3C79 - chains C and D of the 5 polymer chains in the assembly; structure by X-ray diffraction, 2.48 A resolution.

== Chain C (and D) ==
Name: Soluble acetylcholine receptor
From: Aplysia californica
Notes: chain D of this document is another copy of the same molecule, construct and numbering; everything in this record applies to it too
UniProtKB: Q8WSF8 (Q8WSF8_APLCA); residues 1-219 here correspond to UniProt positions 18-236 (UniProt number = residue number + 17)
Amino-acid sequence (227 residues; each row starts with the number of its first residue; numbers below 1 keep their minus sign (Tyr-7 is residue -7)):
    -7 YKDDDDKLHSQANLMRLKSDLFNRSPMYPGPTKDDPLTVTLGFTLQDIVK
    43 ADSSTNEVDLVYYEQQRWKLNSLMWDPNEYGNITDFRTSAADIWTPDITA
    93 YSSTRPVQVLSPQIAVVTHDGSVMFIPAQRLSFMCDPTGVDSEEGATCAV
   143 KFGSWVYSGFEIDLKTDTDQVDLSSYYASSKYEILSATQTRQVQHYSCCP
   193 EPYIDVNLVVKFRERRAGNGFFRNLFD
Disordered / not traced: -7 to -2, 18-19, 209-219 (chain D: -7 to -4, 209-219)
Sequence notes: expression tag (-7 to 0)
Disulfide bonds: Cys127-Cys140, Cys190-Cys191
Residues lining bound ligands:
  - imidacloprid (IM4; (2E)-1-[(6-chloropyridin-3-yl)methyl]-N-nitroimidazolidin-2-imine), molecule 1: Tyr55, Gln57, Ile106, Ala107, Val108, Met116, Phe117, Ile118
  - imidacloprid (IM4), molecule 2: Tyr93, Trp147, Val148, Tyr188, Ser189, Cys190, Cys191, Tyr195
From the paper describing this entry:
  - binding site for imidacloprid: Tyr55, Gln57, Ile106, Ile118, Trp147, Tyr188, Ser189, Cys190, Tyr195

== Chain C / chain D interface ==
Contacting residue pairs (55):
  Lys-1(C) - Asp26(D)
  Lys-1(C) - Asp27(D)
  Ser2(C) - Asp26(D)
  Gln3(C) - Tyr20(D)
  Gln3(C) - Asp27(D)
  Gln3(C) - Ser64(D)
  Leu6(C) - Pro21(D)  hydrophobic
  Leu6(C) - Thr24(D)
  Met7(C) - Pro18(D)
  Met7(C) - Met19(D)
  Met7(C) - Pro21(D)
  Gln38(C) - Tyr93(D)  hydrogen bond (side chain-backbone)
  Gln38(C) - Met126(D)
  Asp39(C) - Met126(D)
  Val41(C) - Thr47(D)
  Val41(C) - Glu49(D)
  Lys42(C) - Thr47(D)
  Val53(C) - Ser95(D)
  Val53(C) - Thr96(D)
  Val53(C) - Met126(D)  hydrophobic
  Tyr55(C) - Trp147(D)  hydrophobic
  Tyr55(C) - Tyr188(D)
  Gln57(C) - Cys190(D)
  Arg79(C) - Val148(D)  hydrogen bond (side chain-backbone)
  Arg79(C) - Tyr149(D)
  Arg79(C) - Glu153(D)  salt bridge
  Arg79(C) - Tyr195(D)
  Gln100(C) - Arg97(D)  hydrogen bond
  Gln100(C) - Pro98(D)
  Val101(C) - Pro98(D)
  Leu102(C) - Thr91(D)
  Leu102(C) - Ser95(D)
  Leu102(C) - Arg97(D)
  Leu102(C) - Pro98(D)
  Ser103(C) - Trp147(D)  hydrogen bond
  Pro104(C) - Asp89(D)
  Pro104(C) - Thr91(D)
  Pro104(C) - Trp147(D)
  Ile106(C) - Asp89(D)
  Ile106(C) - Val148(D)  hydrophobic
  Met116(C) - Cys190(D)  hydrophobic
  Ile118(C) - Trp147(D)  hydrogen bond (backbone-side chain)
  Ala120(C) - Trp147(D)  hydrophobic
  Arg122(C) - Glu49(D)  salt bridge
  Arg122(C) - Thr96(D)  hydrogen bond (side chain-backbone)
  Arg122(C) - Arg97(D)
  Asp164(C) - Ser189(D)
  Tyr169(C) - Met126(D)
  Tyr169(C) - Cys127(D)  hydrogen bond (side chain-backbone)
  Tyr169(C) - Asp128(D)  hydrogen bond (side chain-backbone)
  Ser171(C) - Asn48(D)  hydrogen bond (backbone-side chain)
  Ser171(C) - Asp128(D)
  Lys173(C) - Ser45(D)  hydrogen bond (side chain-backbone)
  Lys173(C) - Ser46(D)
  Lys173(C) - Asn48(D)
Interface residues without a listed pair, chain C (29 interface residues in all): Lys10, Ser172
Interface residues without a listed pair, chain D (32 interface residues in all): Ser150

== Summary ==
29 residues of chain C and 32 residues of chain D are in contact, with 10 hydrogen bonds and 2 salt bridges.
Among the polar pairs are Arg79(C)-Glu153(D), Arg122(C)-Glu49(D) and Gln38(C)-Tyr93(D). Ligands of chain C:
imidacloprid. The paper reports a binding site for imidacloprid at Tyr55(C), Gln57(C) and Ile106(C) among
others.
Chain C and chain D are both Soluble acetylcholine receptor (Aplysia californica); the structure, Crystal
structure of Aplysia californica AChBP in complex with the neonicotinoid imidacloprid, was determined by X-ray
diffraction (same publication as 3C84).
